PDB entry 8CWW | electron microscopy, 2.74 A resolution | chains B and J of the 11 polymer chains in the assembly

== Chain B ==
Protein: Histone H4
Source organism: Xenopus laevis
Amino-acid sequence (102 residues; each row starts with the number of its first residue):
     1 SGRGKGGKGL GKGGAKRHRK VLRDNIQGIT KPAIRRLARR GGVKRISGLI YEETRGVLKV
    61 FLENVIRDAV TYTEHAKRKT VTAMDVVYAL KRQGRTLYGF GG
Not modelled in the structure: 1-19

== Chain J ==
Molecule: Widom 601 DNA
Sequence (146 nucleotides; row label = number of the first residue in the row; numbers below 1 keep their minus sign (DT-72 is residue -72)):
   -72 TGGAGAATCC CGGTGCCGAG GCCGCTCAAT TGGTCGTAGA CAGCTCTAGC ACCGCTTAAA
   -12 CGCACGTACG CGCTGTCCCC CGCGTTTTAA CCGCCAAGGG GATTACTCCC TAGTCTCCAG
    48 GCACGTGTCA GATATATACA TCCTGT

== Chain B / chain J interface ==
Residue-residue contacts - 11 pairs, chain B then chain J:
  Arg35(B) - DC8(J)  salt bridge to the phosphate
  Arg45(B) - DC7(J)  sugar contact
  Arg45(B) - DC8(J)  phosphate contact
  Ile46(B) - DC7(J)  sugar contact
  Ile46(B) - DC8(J)  hydrogen bond to the phosphate
  Ser47(B) - DC7(J)  phosphate contact
  Gly48(B) - DC7(J)  hydrogen bond to the phosphate
  Arg78(B) - DG28(J)  phosphate contact
  Lys79(B) - DG27(J)  phosphate contact
  Lys79(B) - DG28(J)  hydrogen bond to the phosphate
  Thr80(B) - DG28(J)  hydrogen bond to the phosphate

== Summary ==
8 residues of chain B and 4 residues of chain J are in contact; the contacts include 4 hydrogen bonds and 1
salt bridge. Polar contacts include Ile46(B)-DC8(J), Gly48(B)-DC7(J) and Lys79(B)-DG28(J).
Here chain B is Histone H4 (Xenopus laevis) and chain J is Widom 601 DNA. Entry 8CWW (Structure of S.
cerevisiae Hop1 CBR bound to a nucleosome) was determined by electron microscopy (same publication as 8CZE).
